5LWG - chains A and C of the 4 polymer chains in the assembly; structure by electron microscopy, 3.20 A resolution.

Chain A:
Molecule: VP1
From: Israeli acute paralysis virus
Reference sequence: G0Z733 (G0Z733_9VIRU); residues 1-208 here correspond to UniProt positions 701-908 (UniProt number = residue number + 700)
Amino-acid sequence (208 residues; row label = number of the first residue in the row):
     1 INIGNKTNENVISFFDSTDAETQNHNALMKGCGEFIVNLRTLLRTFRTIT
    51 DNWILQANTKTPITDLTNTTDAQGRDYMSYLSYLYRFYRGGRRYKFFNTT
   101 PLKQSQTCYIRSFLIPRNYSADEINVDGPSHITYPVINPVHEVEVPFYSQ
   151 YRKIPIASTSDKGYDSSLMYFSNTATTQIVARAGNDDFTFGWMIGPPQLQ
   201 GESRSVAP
Reported in the primary citation:
  - catalytic residues: Asp186, Asp187, Phe188

Chain C:
Molecule: VP3
From: Israeli acute paralysis virus
Reference sequence: G0Z733 (G0Z733_9VIRU); residues 1-300 here correspond to UniProt positions 400-699 (UniProt number = residue number + 399)
Amino-acid sequence (300 residues; numbered 1 to 300; the number before each row is that of its first residue):
     1 SKPRNQQQVCPLQNVPAWGYSLYKGIDMSVPLAYDPNNELGDLKDVFPSA
    51 VDEMAIGYVCGNPAVKHVLTWKTTDAIQKPIANGDDWGGVIPVGMPCYSK
   101 SIRTTRISATENRETEVMDAAPCEYVANMFSYWRATMCYRITVVKTAFHT
   151 GRLEIFFEPGVIPVKPTVNNIGPDQDRLTGAVAPSDNNYKYILDLTNDTE
   201 VTIRVPFVSNKMFLKTAGIYGANSENNWNFHESFSGFLCIRPVTKLMAPD
   251 TVSDNVSIVVWKWAEDVVVVEPKPLTSGPTQVYRPPPTASTAVEVLNVEL
Sequence notes: conflict Arg106 (Ser505 in G0Z733), Ala109 (Glu508 in G0Z733), Met118 (Ile517 in G0Z733), Arg177 (Gln576 in G0Z733)

Chain A / chain C interface:
Residue-residue contacts - 199 pairs, chain A then chain C:
  Asn2(A) - Asn197(C)
  Ile3(A) - Ala147(C)  hydrophobic
  Ile3(A) - Phe148(C)  hydrophobic
  Gly4(A) - Ala147(C)
  Gly4(A) - Asn197(C)
  Asn5(A) - Lys145(C)  hydrogen bond (side chain-backbone)
  Asn5(A) - Thr146(C)  hydrogen bond (side chain-backbone)
  Asn5(A) - Ala147(C)
  Asn5(A) - Asn197(C)
  Lys6(A) - Asn197(C)  hydrogen bond (backbone-backbone)
  Lys6(A) - Thr199(C)
  Thr7(A) - Asp198(C)
  Asn8(A) - Asp198(C)
  Glu9(A) - Glu200(C)
  Asn10(A) - Tyr191(C)  hydrogen bond
  Asn10(A) - Val201(C)
  Asn10(A) - Thr202(C)  hydrogen bond (backbone-backbone)
  Val11(A) - Thr202(C)
  Val11(A) - Arg204(C)
  Ile12(A) - Tyr191(C)  hydrophobic
  Ile12(A) - Thr202(C)  hydrogen bond (backbone-backbone)
  Ile12(A) - Ile203(C)
  Ile12(A) - Arg204(C)  hydrogen bond (backbone-backbone)
  Ser13(A) - Arg204(C)  hydrogen bond
  Phe14(A) - Phe157(C)  hydrophobic
  Phe14(A) - Tyr189(C)
  Phe14(A) - Ile203(C)  hydrophobic
  Phe14(A) - Arg204(C)  hydrogen bond (backbone-backbone)
  Phe14(A) - Pro206(C)
  Phe15(A) - Phe157(C)  hydrophobic
  Phe15(A) - Tyr189(C)  hydrophobic
  Phe15(A) - Pro206(C)
  Phe15(A) - Val208(C)  hydrophobic
  Asp16(A) - Tyr189(C)
  Ala20(A) - Thr136(C)
  Ala20(A) - Asp266(C)
  Glu21(A) - Asp266(C)
  Gln23(A) - Arg134(C)  hydrogen bond
  Asn24(A) - Arg134(C)
  Asn24(A) - Asp266(C)
  Asn24(A) - Val268(C)
  Ala27(A) - Met212(C)
  Ala27(A) - Phe213(C)
  Leu28(A) - Phe213(C)  hydrophobic
  Leu28(A) - Val268(C)  hydrophobic
  Lys30(A) - Met212(C)
  Cys32(A) - Phe213(C)  hydrophobic
  Cys32(A) - Val270(C)  hydrophobic
  Glu34(A) - Val270(C)
  Glu34(A) - Pro272(C)
  Phe35(A) - Val268(C)  hydrophobic
  Ile36(A) - Ile56(C)
  Ile36(A) - Phe130(C)  hydrophobic
  Ile36(A) - Val270(C)
  Val37(A) - Ile56(C)  hydrogen bond (backbone-backbone)
  Asn38(A) - Asp52(C)  hydrogen bond
  Asn38(A) - Met54(C)
  Asn38(A) - Ala55(C)  hydrogen bond (side chain-backbone)
  Leu39(A) - Met54(C)  hydrogen bond (backbone-backbone)
  Leu39(A) - Ile56(C)  hydrophobic
  Leu39(A) - Val59(C)  hydrophobic
  Arg40(A) - Asp52(C)  salt bridge
  Arg40(A) - Met54(C)
  Thr41(A) - Tyr23(C)
  Leu42(A) - Met129(C)  hydrophobic
  Leu42(A) - Phe130(C)  hydrophobic
  Leu43(A) - Met54(C)  hydrophobic
  Thr45(A) - Ser21(C)
  Thr45(A) - Leu22(C)
  Thr45(A) - Tyr23(C)
  Phe46(A) - Tyr20(C)  hydrogen bond (backbone-backbone)
  Phe46(A) - Ser21(C)
  Phe46(A) - Asp27(C)
  Arg47(A) - Ser21(C)
  Arg47(A) - Pro272(C)
  Asp51(A) - Leu300(C)
  Ala72(A) - Arg284(C)
  Gln73(A) - Gln281(C)
  Gln73(A) - Val282(C)  hydrogen bond (backbone-backbone)
  Gln73(A) - Glu294(C)  hydrogen bond
  Gln73(A) - Leu296(C)
  Gly74(A) - Thr280(C)  hydrogen bond (backbone-side chain)
  Arg75(A) - Thr280(C)  hydrogen bond (backbone-side chain)
  Tyr77(A) - Met129(C)  hydrophobic
  Tyr77(A) - Pro272(C)  hydrogen bond (side chain-backbone)
  Tyr80(A) - Tyr125(C)  hydrogen bond (backbone-side chain)
  Tyr80(A) - Asn128(C)
  Tyr80(A) - Met129(C)  hydrophobic
  Tyr80(A) - Thr280(C)
  Leu81(A) - Met129(C)  hydrophobic
  Tyr83(A) - Tyr125(C)
  Tyr83(A) - Val282(C)  hydrophobic
  Leu84(A) - Tyr125(C)  hydrophobic
  Tyr85(A) - Glu53(C)  hydrogen bond (side chain-backbone)
  Tyr85(A) - Met54(C)
  Tyr85(A) - Val59(C)
  Phe87(A) - Phe47(C)  hydrophobic
  Arg89(A) - Leu40(C)
  Arg89(A) - Gly41(C)  hydrogen bond (side chain-backbone)
  Arg89(A) - Asp42(C)
  Arg89(A) - Leu43(C)
  Arg89(A) - Val46(C)
  Arg93(A) - Asp27(C)  salt bridge
  Arg93(A) - Ser29(C)
  Lys95(A) - Tyr20(C)
  Lys95(A) - Asp27(C)  salt bridge
  Phe97(A) - Tyr20(C)  hydrophobic
  Phe113(A) - Leu32(C)
  Leu114(A) - Leu32(C)  hydrophobic
  Pro129(A) - Leu32(C)
  Pro129(A) - Ala33(C)
  Ser130(A) - Leu32(C)
  His131(A) - Val30(C)
  Pro139(A) - Pro16(C)
  Val140(A) - Pro16(C)  hydrophobic
  Glu142(A) - Ala17(C)
  Glu142(A) - Met28(C)
  Glu142(A) - Ser29(C)
  Glu142(A) - Val30(C)  hydrogen bond (backbone-backbone)
  Val143(A) - Ser29(C)
  Val143(A) - Val30(C)
  Val143(A) - Leu32(C)  hydrophobic
  Glu144(A) - Ser29(C)
  Glu144(A) - Val30(C)  hydrogen bond (backbone-backbone)
  Glu144(A) - Pro31(C)
  Glu144(A) - Leu32(C)  hydrogen bond (backbone-backbone)
  Pro146(A) - Leu32(C)
  Pro146(A) - Ala33(C)  hydrophobic
  Pro146(A) - Asn38(C)
  Phe147(A) - Leu40(C)  hydrophobic
  Tyr148(A) - Leu32(C)
  Tyr148(A) - Ala33(C)
  Tyr148(A) - Tyr34(C)  hydrogen bond (side chain-backbone)
  Tyr148(A) - Asn38(C)
  Arg152(A) - Asp45(C)  hydrogen bond (side chain-backbone)
  Arg152(A) - Val46(C)
  Lys153(A) - Val46(C)  hydrogen bond (side chain-backbone)
  Lys153(A) - Pro48(C)
  Leu168(A) - Leu32(C)  hydrophobic
  Asp187(A) - Glu39(C)
  Asp187(A) - Leu40(C)  hydrogen bond (side chain-backbone)
  Thr189(A) - Leu43(C)
  Thr189(A) - Phe47(C)
  Thr189(A) - Met54(C)
  Phe190(A) - Phe47(C)
  Phe190(A) - Met54(C)
  Gly191(A) - Phe47(C)
  Gly191(A) - Glu53(C)
  Trp192(A) - Pro48(C)  hydrophobic
  Trp192(A) - Glu53(C)  hydrogen bond (backbone-side chain)
  Met193(A) - Glu53(C)
  Met193(A) - Tyr58(C)  hydrophobic
  Met193(A) - Val59(C)  hydrophobic
  Met193(A) - Asn62(C)
  Pro196(A) - Ala120(C)
  Pro196(A) - Ala121(C)
  Pro196(A) - Pro122(C)
  Pro196(A) - Tyr125(C)  hydrophobic
  Pro197(A) - Val282(C)  hydrophobic
  Gln198(A) - Val117(C)
  Gln198(A) - Met118(C)
  Gln198(A) - Val282(C)
  Gln198(A) - Tyr283(C)
  Leu199(A) - Val117(C)
  Leu199(A) - Met118(C)  hydrogen bond (backbone-backbone)
  Leu199(A) - Ala120(C)  hydrophobic
  Leu199(A) - Tyr125(C)  hydrophobic
  Leu199(A) - Asn128(C)
  Leu199(A) - Gln281(C)
  Leu199(A) - Tyr283(C)
  Gln200(A) - Thr115(C)
  Gln200(A) - Glu116(C)
  Gln200(A) - Tyr220(C)
  Gln200(A) - Gln281(C)  hydrogen bond (backbone-backbone)
  Gln200(A) - Val293(C)
  Gln200(A) - Glu294(C)  hydrogen bond (side chain-backbone)
  Gly201(A) - Glu116(C)  hydrogen bond (backbone-backbone)
  Gly201(A) - Met118(C)
  Gly201(A) - Tyr220(C)
  Glu202(A) - Thr115(C)
  Glu202(A) - Glu116(C)  hydrogen bond (backbone-backbone)
  Glu202(A) - Gly221(C)
  Glu202(A) - Ser277(C)
  Ser203(A) - Glu114(C)
  Ser203(A) - Thr115(C)
  Arg204(A) - Glu114(C)  salt bridge
  Arg204(A) - Val168(C)  hydrogen bond (side chain-backbone)
  Arg204(A) - Asn169(C)
  Arg204(A) - Asn223(C)
  Ser205(A) - Glu111(C)
  Ser205(A) - Asn112(C)
  Ser205(A) - Arg113(C)
  Val206(A) - Glu111(C)
  Val206(A) - Asn112(C)  hydrogen bond (backbone-backbone)
  Val206(A) - Glu114(C)
  Ala207(A) - Thr110(C)
  Pro208(A) - Thr110(C)
  Pro208(A) - Glu111(C)
  Pro208(A) - Asn112(C)  hydrogen bond (backbone-side chain)
Interface residues without a listed pair, chain A (94 interface residues in all): Asn26, Gly31, Arg44, Gly90, Ser112, Ile137, Asn138
Interface residues without a listed pair, chain C (99 interface residues in all): Asn14, Val126, Ile155, Lys190, Val205, Phe207, Leu238, Val269, Lys273, Pro279, Glu299

Overview:
94 residues of chain A face 99 of chain C across their interface; the contacts include 39 hydrogen bonds and 4
salt bridges. Polar pairs include Arg40(A)-Asp52(C), Arg93(A)-Asp27(C) and Lys95(A)-Asp27(C). The paper
reports catalytic residues Asp186(A), Asp187(A) and Phe188(A).
Here chain A is VP1 and chain C is VP3, both from Israeli acute paralysis virus. Entry 5LWG (Israeli acute
paralysis virus heated to 63 degree - full particle) was determined by electron microscopy together with 5LWI
from the same study.
